Entry 5L61 (X-ray diffraction, 2.80 A resolution); this record covers chains A and B of the 28 polymer chains in the assembly.

Chain A:
Name: Proteasome subunit alpha type-2
Organism: Saccharomyces cerevisiae (strain ATCC 204508 / S288c)
Notes: EC 3.4.25.1
UniProt: P23639 (PSA2_YEAST); numbering as in UniProt (aligned over 1-250)
Chain sequence (250 residues; numbered 1 to 250; the number before each row is that of its first residue):
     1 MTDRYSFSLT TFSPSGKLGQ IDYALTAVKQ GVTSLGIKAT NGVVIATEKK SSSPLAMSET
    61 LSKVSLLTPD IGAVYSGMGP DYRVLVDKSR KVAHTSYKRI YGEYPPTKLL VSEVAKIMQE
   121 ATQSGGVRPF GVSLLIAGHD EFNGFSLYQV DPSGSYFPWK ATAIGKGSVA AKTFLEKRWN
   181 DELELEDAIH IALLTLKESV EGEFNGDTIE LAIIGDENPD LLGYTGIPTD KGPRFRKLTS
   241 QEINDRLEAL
UniProt features mapped onto this chain:
  - cross-link: Lys-108 (Glycyl lysine isopeptide (Lys-Gly) (interchain with G-Cter in ubiquitin))
Ion coordination: Mg2+: Met-118, Pro-152

Chain B:
Name: Proteasome subunit alpha type-3
Organism: Saccharomyces cerevisiae (strain ATCC 204508 / S288c)
Notes: EC 3.4.25.1
UniProt: P23638 (PSA3_YEAST); residues 0-257 here correspond to UniProt positions 1-258 (UniProt number = residue number + 1)
Chain sequence (258 residues; numbered 0 to 257; the number before each row is that of its first residue; numbering starts at 0):
     0 MGSRRYDSRT TIFSPEGRLY QVEYALESIS HAGTAIGIMA SDGIVLAAER KVTSTLLEQD
    60 TSTEKLYKLN DKIAVAVAGL TADAEILINT ARIHAQNYLK TYNEDIPVEI LVRRLSDIKQ
   120 GYTQHGGLRP FGVSFIYAGY DDRYGYQLYT SNPSGNYTGW KAISVGANTS AAQTLLQMDY
   180 KDDMKVDDAI ELALKTLSKT TDSSALTYDR LEFATIRKGA NDGEVYQKIF KPQEIKDILV
   240 KTGITKKDED EEADEDMK
Not modelled in the structure: 0, 245-257
UniProt features mapped onto this chain:
  - cross-link (Glycyl lysine isopeptide (Lys-Gly)): Lys-99 (interchain with G-Cter in ubiquitin), Lys-198 (interchain with G-Cter in ubiquitin), Lys-230 (interchain with G-Cter in ubiquitin)

Chain A / chain B interface:
Pairs across the interface (63):
  Arg-4(A) / Ser-2(B)  hydrogen bond (backbone-side chain)
  Tyr-5(A) / Ser-2(B)
  Tyr-5(A) / Tyr-5(B)
  Ser-6(A) / Gly-125(B)
  Ser-6(A) / Leu-127(B)
  Phe-7(A) / Ser-2(B)
  Phe-7(A) / Tyr-5(B)
  Phe-7(A) / Asp-6(B)
  Phe-7(A) / Gly-126(B)
  Ser-8(A) / Gly-126(B)  hydrogen bond (backbone-backbone)
  Ser-8(A) / Leu-127(B)
  Ser-8(A) / Arg-128(B)  hydrogen bond (side chain-backbone)
  Thr-10(A) / Arg-128(B)
  Thr-11(A) / Ser-7(B)
  Thr-11(A) / Thr-9(B)
  Thr-11(A) / Gln-20(B)
  Phe-12(A) / Gln-20(B)
  Phe-12(A) / Tyr-23(B)
  Phe-12(A) / Ala-24(B)  hydrophobic
  Phe-12(A) / Arg-128(B)
  Phe-12(A) / Pro-129(B)
  Phe-12(A) / Gly-131(B)
  Ser-13(A) / Tyr-23(B)
  Pro-14(A) / Tyr-23(B)  hydrophobic
  Pro-14(A) / Glu-26(B)
  Ser-15(A) / Glu-26(B)
  Ser-15(A) / His-30(B)
  Gly-16(A) / Tyr-23(B)
  Gly-16(A) / Ser-27(B)  hydrogen bond (backbone-side chain)
  Leu-18(A) / Arg-128(B)
  Lys-38(A) / Glu-57(B)  salt bridge
  Ser-112(A) / Glu-84(B)
  Lys-116(A) / Ile-85(B)
  Gln-119(A) / Ala-81(B)
  Gln-119(A) / Asp-82(B)  hydrogen bond
  Gln-119(A) / Ile-85(B)
  Gln-119(A) / Arg-128(B)
  Thr-122(A) / Arg-128(B)  hydrogen bond (backbone-side chain)
  Gln-123(A) / Tyr-121(B)
  Gln-123(A) / Leu-127(B)
  Gln-123(A) / Arg-128(B)  hydrogen bond (side chain-backbone)
  Gln-123(A) / Phe-130(B)
  Gly-125(A) / Leu-127(B)
  Ser-153(A) / Ala-81(B)
  Gly-154(A) / Ala-81(B)
  Ser-155(A) / Ala-81(B)
  Tyr-156(A) / Glu-84(B)  hydrogen bond
  Phe-157(A) / Leu-56(B)  hydrophobic
  Pro-158(A) / Leu-56(B)
  Pro-158(A) / Glu-57(B)  hydrogen bond (backbone-backbone)
  Pro-158(A) / Thr-60(B)
  Pro-158(A) / Ser-61(B)
  Trp-159(A) / Ser-53(B)
  Trp-159(A) / Leu-55(B)
  Trp-159(A) / Leu-56(B)
  Lys-160(A) / Thr-54(B)
  Lys-160(A) / Leu-55(B)  hydrogen bond (backbone-backbone)
  Lys-160(A) / Leu-56(B)
  Lys-160(A) / Glu-57(B)
  Ala-161(A) / Leu-55(B)
  Leu-175(A) / Leu-55(B)  hydrophobic
  Glu-176(A) / Thr-54(B)
  Glu-176(A) / Leu-55(B)
Interface residues without a listed pair, chain A (35 interface residues in all): Ser-124, Tyr-148, Lys-172, Trp-179
Interface residues without a listed pair, chain B (32 interface residues in all): Leu-79, Thr-80

In short:
Chain A and chain B form an interface of 35 and 32 residues respectively, with 10 hydrogen bonds and 1 salt
bridge. Polar contacts include Lys-38(A)/Glu-57(B), Arg-4(A)/Ser-2(B) and Ser-8(A)/Arg-128(B). The Mg2+ site
is built by Met-118(A) and Pro-152(A).
Chain A is Proteasome subunit alpha type-2 and chain B is Proteasome subunit alpha type-3, both from
Saccharomyces cerevisiae (strain ATCC 204508 / S288c); the structure, Yeast 20S proteasome with human beta5c
(1-138) and human beta6 (99-132) in complex with epoxyketone inhibitor ..., was determined by X-ray
diffraction, deposited together with 5L52, 5L54, 5L55, 5L5A, 5L5B, 5L5D and 30 further entries.
